PDB entry 2QA4 | X-ray diffraction, 3.00 A resolution | chains 0 and Q of the 31 polymer chains in the assembly

[Chain 0]
Molecule: 23S ribosomal RNA
From: Haloarcula marismortui
Sequence (2922 nucleotides; each row starts with the number of its first residue):
     2 UUGGCUACUAUGCCAGCUGGUGGAUUGCUCGGCUCAGGCGCUGAUGAAGG
    52 ACGUGCCAAGCUGCGAUAAGCCAUGGGGAGCCGCACGGAGGCGAAGAACC
   102 AUGGAUUUCCGAAUGAGAAUCUCUCUAACAAUUGCUUCGCGCAAUGAGGA
   152 ACCCCGAGAACUGAAACAUCUCAGUAUCGGGAGGAACAGAAAACGCAAUG
   202 UGAUGUCGUUAGUAACCGCGAGUGAACGCGAUACAGCCCAAACCGAAGCC
   252 CUCACGGGCAAUGUGGUGUCAGGGCUACCUCUCAUCAGCCGACCGUCUCG
   302 ACGAAGUCUCUUGGAACAGAGCGUGAUACAGGGUGACAACCCCGUACUCG
   352 AGACCAGUACGACGUGCGGUAGUGCCAGAGUAGCGGGGGUUGGAUAUCCC
   402 UCGCGAAUAACGCAGGCAUCGACUGCGAAGGCUAAACACAACCUGAGACC
   452 GAUAGUGAACAAGUAGUGUGAACGAACGCUGCAAAGUACCCUCAGAAGGG
   502 AGGCGAAAUAGAGCAUGAAAUCAGUUGGCGAUCGAGCGACAGGGCAUACA
   552 AGGUCCCUCGACGAAUGACCGACGCGCGAGCGUCCAGUAAGACUCACGGG
   602 AAGCCGAUGUUCUGUCGUACGUUUUGAAAAACGAGCCAGGGAGUGUGUCU
   652 GCAUGGCAAGUCUAACCGGAGUAUCCGGGGAGGCACAGGGAAACCGACAU
   702 GGCCGCAGGGCUUUGCCCGAGGGCCGCCGUCUUCAAGGGCGGGGAGCCAU
   752 GUGGACACGACCCGAAUCCGGACGAUCUACGCAUGGACAAGAUGAAGCGU
   802 GCCGAAAGGCACGUGGAAGUCUGUUAGAGUUGGUGUCCUACAAUACCCUC
   852 UCGUGAUCUAUGUGUAGGGGUGAAAGGCCCAUCGAGUCCGGCAACAGCUG
   902 GUUCCAAUCGAAACAUGUCGAAGCAUGACCUCCGCCGAGGUAGUCUGUGA
   952 GGUAGAGCGACCGAUUGGUGUGUCCGCCUCCGAGAGGAGUCGGCACACCU
  1002 GUCAAACUCCAAACUUACAGACGCCGUUUGACGCGGGGAUUCCGGUGCGC
  1052 GGGGUAAGCCUGUGUACCAGGAGGGGAACAACCCAGAGAUAGGUUAAGGU
  1102 CCCCAAGUGUGGAUUAAGUGUAAUCCUCUGAAGGUGGUCUCGAGCCCUAG
  1152 ACAGCCGGGAGGUGAGCUUAGAAGCAGCUACCCUCUAAGAAAAGCGUAAC
  1202 AGCUUACCGGCCGAGGUUUGAGGCGCCCAAAAUGAUCGGGACUCAAAUCC
  1252 ACCACCGAGACCUGUCCGUACCACUCAUACUGGUAAUCGAGUAGAUUGGC
  1302 GCUCUAAUUGGAUGGAAGUAGGGGUGAAAACUCCUAUGGACCGAUUAGUG
  1352 ACGAAAAUCCUGGCCAUAGUAGCAGCGAUAGUCGGGUGAGAACCCCGACG
  1402 GCCUAAUGGAUAAGGGUUCCUCAGCACUGCUGAUCAGCUGAGGGUUAGCC
  1452 GGUCCUAAGUCAUACCGCAACUCGACUAUGACGAAAUGGGAAACGGGUUA
  1502 AUAUUCCCGUGCCACUAUGCAGUGAAAGUUGACGCCCUGGGGUCGAUCAC
  1552 GCUGGGCAUUCGCCCAGUCGAACCGUCCAACUCCGUGGAAGCCGUAAUGG
  1602 CAGGAAGCGGACGAACGGCGGCAUAGGGAAACGUGAUUCAACCUGGGGCC
  1652 CAUGAAAAGACGAGCAUAGUGUCCGUACCGAGAACCGACACAGGUGUCCA
  1702 UGGCGGCGAAAGCCAAGGCCUGUCGGGAGCAACCAACGUUAGGGAAUUCG
  1752 GCAAGUUAGUCCCGUACCUUCGGAAGAAGGGAUGCCUGCUCCGGAACGGA
  1802 GCAGGUCGCAGUGACUCGGAAGCUCGGACUGUCUAGUAACAACAUAGGUG
  1852 ACCGCAAAUCCGCAAGGACUCGUACGGUCACUGAAUCCUGCCCAGUGCAG
  1902 GUAUCUGAACACCUCGUACAAGAGGACGAAGGACCUGUCAACGGCGGGGG
  1952 UAACUAUGACCCUCUUAAGGUAGCGUAGUACCUUGCCGCAUCAGUAGCGG
  2002 CUUGCAUGAAUGGAUUAACCAGAGCUUCACUGUCCCAACGUUGGGCCCGG
  2052 UGAACUGUACAUUCCAGUGCGGAGUCUGGAGACACCCAGGGGGAAGCGAA
  2102 GACCCUAUGGAGCUUUACUGCAGGCUGUCGCUGAGACGUGGUCGCCGAUG
  2152 UGCAGCAUAGGUAGGAGACACUACACAGGUACCCGCGCUAGCGGGCCACC
  2202 GAGUCAACAGUGAAAUACUACCCGUCGGUGACUGCGACUCUCACUCCGGG
  2252 AGGAGGACACCGAUAGCCGGGCAGUUUGACUGGGGCGGUACGCGCUCGAA
  2302 AAGAUAUCGAGCGCGCCCUAUGGCUAUCUCAGCCGGGACAGAGACCCGGC
  2352 GAAGAGUGCAAGAGCAAAAGAUAGCUUGACAGUGUUCUUCCCAACGAGGA
  2402 ACGCUGACGCGAAAGCGUGGUCUAGCGAACCAAUUAGCCUGCUUGAUGCG
  2452 GGCAAUUGAUGACAGAAAAGCUACCCUAGGGAUAACAGAGUCGUCACUCG
  2502 CAAGAGCACAUAUCGACCGAGUGGCUUGCUACCUCGAUGUCGGUUCCCUC
  2552 CAUCCUGCCCGUGCAGAAGCGGGCAAGGGUGAGGUUGUUCGCCUAUUAAA
  2602 GGAGGUCGUGAGCUGGGUUUAGACCGUCGUGAGACAGGUCGGCUGCUAUC
  2652 UACUGGGUGUGUAAUGGUGUCUGACAAGAACGACCGUAUAGUACGAGAGG
  2702 AACUACGGUUGGUGGCCACUGGUGUACCGGUUGUUCGAGAGAGCACGUGC
  2752 CGGGUAGCCACGCCACACGGGGUAAGAGCUGAACGCAUCUAAGCUCGAAA
  2802 CCCACUUGGAAAAGAGACACCGCCGAGGUCCCGCGUACAAGACGCGGUCG
  2852 AUAGACUCGGGGUGUGCGCGUCGAGGUAACGAGACGUUAAGCCCACGAGC
  2902 ACUAACAGACCAAAGCCAUCAU
Unresolved in the structure: 2-9, 126-127, 628, 715, 971-998, 1560, 1952-1963, 2137-2236, 2339-2343, 2665-2666, 2915-2923
Differences from the reference sequence: conflict C560 (U3155 in 3377779)
Modified / non-standard residues: OMU (o2'-methyluridine 5'-monophosphate) at position 2587, OMG (o2'-methylguanosine-5'-monophosphate) at position 2588, UR3 (3-methyluridine-5'-monophoshate) at position 2619, PSU (pseudouridine-5'-monophosphate) at position 2621
Metal / ion sites: Mg2+ site 1 near G28 (its only coordinating residue here); Na+ site 1: C40, G41; Na+ site 2: G56, A59, G61; Na+ site 3 near U108 (its only coordinating residue here); Mg2+ site 2 near U115 (its only coordinating residue here); Na+ site 4: C130, U146; Na+ site 5 near C141 (its only coordinating residue here); Mg2+ site 3 near C162 (its only coordinating residue here); Na+ site 6: A165, A166, A167; Mg2+ site 4 near C168 (its only coordinating residue here); K+ site 1 near U172 (its only coordinating residue here); Mg2+ site 5 near G175 (its only coordinating residue here); 63 more Mg2+ sites not listed; 62 more Na+ sites not listed; 1 more K+ sites not listed

[Chain Q]
Molecule: 50S ribosomal protein L21e
From: Haloarcula marismortui
UniProt: P12734 (RL21_HALMA); residues 0-95 here correspond to UniProt positions 1-96 (UniProt number = residue number + 1)
Amino-acid sequence (96 residues; row label = number of the first residue in the row; numbering starts at 0):
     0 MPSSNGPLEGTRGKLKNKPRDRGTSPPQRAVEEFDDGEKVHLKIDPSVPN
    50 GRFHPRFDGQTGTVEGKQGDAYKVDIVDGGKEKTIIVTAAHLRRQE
Unresolved in the structure: 0
Metal / ion sites: Na+: Asp-20, Ser-24, Ser-46

[Interface between chain 0 and chain Q]
Contacting residue pairs (112):
  G948(0) with Glu-95(Q), hydrogen bond to the sugar
  U949(0) with His-40(Q), hydrogen bond to the base; Arg-93(Q), sugar contact; Gln-94(Q), sugar contact; Glu-95(Q), hydrogen bond to the sugar
  G950(0) with His-40(Q), sugar contact; Gly-58(Q), hydrogen bond to the base
  A951(0) with Lys-42(Q), phosphate contact; Asp-57(Q), sugar contact; Gly-58(Q), sugar contact
  G952(0) with Lys-42(Q), salt bridge to the phosphate
  G953(0) with Gly-12(Q), phosphate contact; Lys-13(Q), hydrogen bond to the phosphate; Lys-17(Q), hydrogen bond to the base
  A1007(0) with Arg-11(Q), phosphate contact
  U1009(0) with Lys-15(Q), salt bridge to the phosphate
  C1010(0) with Pro-18(Q), phosphate contact
  A1018(0) with Gly-58(Q), sugar contact; Gln-59(Q), hydrogen bond to the sugar; Thr-60(Q), hydrogen bond to the sugar
  C1019(0) with Lys-38(Q), hydrogen bond to the phosphate; Thr-60(Q), sugar contact; Gln-94(Q), hydrogen bond to the base
  A1020(0) with Lys-38(Q), sugar contact; Gln-94(Q), sugar contact
  G2295(0) with Ser-3(Q), base contact; Asn-4(Q), hydrogen bond to the phosphate; Gly-5(Q), phosphate contact
  C2296(0) with Ser-2(Q), base contact; Ser-3(Q), hydrogen bond to the phosphate; Asn-4(Q), phosphate contact; Gly-5(Q), hydrogen bond to the phosphate; Pro-6(Q), phosphate contact; Leu-7(Q), hydrogen bond to the phosphate; Glu-8(Q), hydrogen bond to the phosphate
  U2297(0) with Ser-2(Q), hydrogen bond to the base; Leu-7(Q), phosphate contact; Glu-8(Q), phosphate contact; Gly-9(Q), hydrogen bond to the phosphate; Thr-10(Q), phosphate contact; Arg-11(Q), hydrogen bond to the sugar
  C2298(0) with Ser-2(Q), hydrogen bond to the base; Gly-9(Q), phosphate contact
  G2299(0) with Pro-1(Q), base contact; Ser-2(Q), base contact
  A2300(0) with Pro-1(Q), base contact
  A2303(0) with Lys-13(Q), phosphate contact; Asp-57(Q), sugar contact
  G2304(0) with Lys-13(Q), salt bridge to the phosphate; Arg-55(Q), phosphate contact
  A2305(0) with Arg-55(Q), salt bridge to the phosphate
  U2306(0) with Pro-1(Q), phosphate contact
  A2307(0) with Pro-1(Q), phosphate contact
  A2311(0) with Ser-2(Q), base contact
  A2353(0) with Arg-21(Q), hydrogen bond to the phosphate
  A2354(0) with Arg-21(Q), salt bridge to the phosphate
  G2363(0) with Leu-7(Q), base contact; Arg-11(Q), sugar contact
  A2364(0) with Arg-11(Q), salt bridge to the phosphate; Leu-14(Q), hydrogen bond to the sugar; Lys-15(Q), salt bridge to the phosphate
  G2365(0) with Leu-14(Q), sugar contact; Lys-15(Q), phosphate contact; Asn-16(Q), hydrogen bond to the phosphate; Pro-45(Q), hydrogen bond to the sugar; Ser-46(Q), hydrogen bond to the sugar
  C2366(0) with Arg-21(Q), phosphate contact; Gly-22(Q), hydrogen bond to the phosphate; Thr-23(Q), hydrogen bond to the phosphate; Ser-46(Q), hydrogen bond to the phosphate
  A2367(0) with Gly-22(Q), phosphate contact; Thr-23(Q), hydrogen bond to the phosphate
  A2370(0) with Ser-46(Q), hydrogen bond to the base; Pro-48(Q), base contact
  G2385(0) with Gln-67(Q), base contact
  U2386(0) with Gln-67(Q), hydrogen bond to the base
  U2387(0) with Thr-83(Q), hydrogen bond to the sugar
  C2388(0) with Phe-56(Q), phosphate contact; Lys-82(Q), phosphate contact; Thr-83(Q), hydrogen bond to the phosphate
  U2389(0) with His-53(Q), sugar contact; Arg-55(Q), phosphate contact; Phe-56(Q), phosphate contact; Lys-82(Q), salt bridge to the phosphate
  U2390(0) with Arg-55(Q), salt bridge to the phosphate
  C2392(0) with Arg-55(Q), salt bridge to the phosphate; Asp-77(Q), hydrogen bond to the sugar; Lys-82(Q), hydrogen bond to the phosphate
  C2393(0) with Asp-77(Q), sugar contact; Gly-78(Q), sugar contact; Gly-79(Q), hydrogen bond to the phosphate; Lys-80(Q), phosphate contact; Lys-82(Q), salt bridge to the phosphate
  A2394(0) with Gly-79(Q), phosphate contact; Lys-80(Q), hydrogen bond to the phosphate
  A2395(0) with Lys-80(Q), salt bridge to the phosphate
  A2402(0) with Gly-50(Q), phosphate contact; Arg-51(Q), sugar contact; Ile-85(Q), sugar contact
  C2403(0) with Asn-49(Q), phosphate contact; Gly-50(Q), phosphate contact; Gln-67(Q), hydrogen bond to the sugar; Ala-70(Q), phosphate contact; Ile-85(Q), sugar contact
  G2404(0) with Gln-67(Q), phosphate contact; Gly-68(Q), phosphate contact; Asp-69(Q), hydrogen bond to the phosphate; Ala-70(Q), phosphate contact
  C2423(0) with Leu-7(Q), sugar contact
  U2424(0) with Gly-5(Q), sugar contact; Pro-6(Q), sugar contact; Leu-7(Q), sugar contact
Interface residues without a listed pair, chain 0 (53 interface residues in all): C1008, C1011, G2310, C2391, C2405, A2425
Interface residues without a listed pair, chain Q (54 interface residues in all): Val-76, Glu-81, Ile-84

[Summary]
Chain 0 and chain Q form an interface of 53 and 54 residues respectively; the contacts include 38 hydrogen
bonds and 12 salt bridges. Polar pairs include U949(0)/His-40(Q), G950(0)/Gly-58(Q) and G953(0)/Lys-17(Q). The
Na+ site 1 is built by C40(0) and G41(0).
Here chain 0 is 23S ribosomal RNA and chain Q is 50S ribosomal protein L21e, both from Haloarcula marismortui.
Entry 2QA4 (A more complete structure of the the L7/L12 stalk of the Haloarcula marismortui 50S large
ribosomal ...) was determined by X-ray diffraction.
